PDB entry 8UCW | electron microscopy, 3.64 A resolution | chains A and C of the 3 polymer chains in the assembly

== Chain A ==
Protein: DNA polymerase alpha catalytic subunit
From: Xenopus laevis
Notes: EC 2.7.7.7
Reference sequence: Q9DE46 (DPOLA_XENLA); numbering as in UniProt (aligned over 335-1458)
Chain sequence (1127 residues; each row starts with the number of its first residue):
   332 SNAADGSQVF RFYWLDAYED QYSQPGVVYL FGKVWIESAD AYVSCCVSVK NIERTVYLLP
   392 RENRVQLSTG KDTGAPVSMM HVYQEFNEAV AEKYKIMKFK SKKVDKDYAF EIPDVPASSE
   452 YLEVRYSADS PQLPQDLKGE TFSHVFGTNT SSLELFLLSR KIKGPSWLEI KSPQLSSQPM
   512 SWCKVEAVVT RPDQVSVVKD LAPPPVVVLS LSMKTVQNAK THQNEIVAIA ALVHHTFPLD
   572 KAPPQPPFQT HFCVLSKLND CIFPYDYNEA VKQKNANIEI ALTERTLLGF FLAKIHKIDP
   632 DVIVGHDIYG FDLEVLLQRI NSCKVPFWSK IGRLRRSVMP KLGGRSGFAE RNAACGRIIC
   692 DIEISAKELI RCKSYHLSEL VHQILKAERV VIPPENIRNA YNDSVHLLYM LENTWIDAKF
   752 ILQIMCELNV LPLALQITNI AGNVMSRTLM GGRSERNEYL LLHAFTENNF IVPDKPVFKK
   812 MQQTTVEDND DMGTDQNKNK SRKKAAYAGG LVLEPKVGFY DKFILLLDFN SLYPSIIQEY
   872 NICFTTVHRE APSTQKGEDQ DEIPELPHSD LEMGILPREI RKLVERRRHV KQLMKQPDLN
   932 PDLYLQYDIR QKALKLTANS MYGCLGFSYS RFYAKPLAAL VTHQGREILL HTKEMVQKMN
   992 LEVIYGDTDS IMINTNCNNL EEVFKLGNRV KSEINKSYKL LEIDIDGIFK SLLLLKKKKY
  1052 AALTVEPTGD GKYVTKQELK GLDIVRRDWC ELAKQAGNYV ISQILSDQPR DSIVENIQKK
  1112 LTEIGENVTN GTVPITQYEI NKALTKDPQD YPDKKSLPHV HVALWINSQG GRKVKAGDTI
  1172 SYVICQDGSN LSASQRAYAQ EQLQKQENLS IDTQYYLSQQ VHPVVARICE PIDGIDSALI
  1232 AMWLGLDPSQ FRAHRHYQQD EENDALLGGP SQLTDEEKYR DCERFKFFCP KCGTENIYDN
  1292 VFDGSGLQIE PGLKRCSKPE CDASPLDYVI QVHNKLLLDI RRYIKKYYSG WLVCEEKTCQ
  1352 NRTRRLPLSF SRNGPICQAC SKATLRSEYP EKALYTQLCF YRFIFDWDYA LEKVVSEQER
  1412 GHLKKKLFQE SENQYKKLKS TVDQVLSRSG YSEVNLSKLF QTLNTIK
Disordered / not traced: 332-338, 809-835, 883-891, 1243-1458
Construct notes: expression tag (332-334)
Swiss-Prot annotation at these positions:
  - zinc finger: Cys1280 to Pro1310 (CysA-type)
  - motif: Cys1345 to Cys1371 (CysB motif)
  - binding site (Zn(2+)): Cys1280, Cys1283, Cys1307, Cys1312, Cys1345, Cys1350, Cys1368, Cys1371
Ion coordination: Mg2+: Asp859, Phe860, Asp1000 (together with 2'-deoxyguanosine-5'-triphosphate)
Ligand contacts: 2'-deoxyguanosine-5'-triphosphate (DGT): Asp859, Phe860, Asn861, Ser862, Leu863, Tyr864, Pro865, Arg918, Lys922, Lys946, Leu947, Asn950, Tyr953, Gly954, Asp1000

== Chain C ==
Molecule: DNA template
Sequence (59 nucleotides; numbered 1 to 59; the number before each row is that of its first residue):
     1 TGTATGTATG TATGTCGCTA CAATCGCTAA GTTCACGCAG TATCCTGTAT GTATGTATG
Disordered / not traced: 1-12, 46-59

== Interface between chain A and chain C ==
Residue-residue contacts - 46 pairs, chain A then chain C:
  Arg676(A) with DT13(C), base contact
  Phe679(A) with DT13(C), phosphate contact; DG14(C), phosphate contact
  Arg778(A) with DG14(C), phosphate contact; DT15(C), salt bridge to the phosphate
  Gly783(A) with DC16(C), phosphate contact
  Arg784(A) with DC16(C), hydrogen bond to the phosphate
  Ser785(A) with DT15(C), phosphate contact; DC16(C), hydrogen bond to the phosphate
  Ala836(A) with DC18(C), phosphate contact; DT19(C), phosphate contact
  Ala837(A) with DC18(C), hydrogen bond to the phosphate
  Tyr838(A) with DG17(C), sugar contact; DC18(C), phosphate contact
  Ala839(A) with DC18(C), phosphate contact; DT19(C), phosphate contact
  Gly840(A) with DC18(C), hydrogen bond to the phosphate; DT19(C), hydrogen bond to the phosphate
  Gly841(A) with DT19(C), sugar contact
  Leu947(A) with DC16(C), base contact
  Asn950(A) with DC16(C), base contact
  Ser951(A) with DC16(C), base contact
  Gly954(A) with DC16(C), base contact; DG17(C), sugar contact
  Gly957(A) with DG17(C), sugar contact
  Phe958(A) with DT15(C), base contact; DC16(C), phosphate contact; DG17(C), phosphate contact
  Tyr960(A) with DT15(C), base contact
  Lys1047(A) with DC21(C), phosphate contact; DA22(C), salt bridge to the phosphate
  Lys1048(A) with DA20(C), salt bridge to the phosphate; DC21(C), sugar contact
  Lys1049(A) with DT19(C), base contact; DA20(C), sugar contact
  Lys1050(A) with DC21(C), phosphate contact; DA22(C), sugar contact
  Trp1080(A) with DA23(C), sugar contact
  Lys1146(A) with DC25(C), phosphate contact; DG26(C), salt bridge to the phosphate
  Ser1183(A) with DC25(C), phosphate contact
  Ser1185(A) with DT24(C), phosphate contact; DC25(C), hydrogen bond to the phosphate
  Gln1210(A) with DT24(C), hydrogen bond to the phosphate
  Arg1218(A) with DA22(C), phosphate contact; DA23(C), salt bridge to the phosphate
Interface residues without a listed pair, chain A (37 interface residues in all): Ser677, Gly782, Glu786, Val843, Tyr953, Cys955, Arg1077, Pro1214

== Overview ==
37 residues of chain A and 14 residues of chain C are in contact; the contacts include 7 hydrogen bonds and 5
salt bridges. Polar contacts include Arg784(A)-DC16(C), Ser785(A)-DC16(C) and Ala837(A)-DC18(C). Bound to
chain A: 2'-deoxyguanosine-5'-triphosphate.
Here chain A is DNA polymerase alpha catalytic subunit (Xenopus laevis) and chain C is DNA template. Entry
8UCW (Complete DNA termination subcomplex 2 of Xenopus laevis DNA polymerase alpha-primase) was determined by
electron microscopy (same publication as 8G99, 8G9F, 8G9L, 8G9N, 8G9O, 8UCU and 8 further entries).
